Entry 8C5V (electron microscopy, 12.00 A resolution (very low resolution: no residue pairs are listed; an interface is given only as per-side residue counts)); this record covers chains B and D of the 20 polymer chains in the assembly.

# Chain B
Molecule: Chemotaxis protein CheA
Organism: Escherichia coli
Notes: EC 2.7.13.3
Reference sequence: P07363 (CHEA_ECOLI); numbering as in UniProt (aligned over 257-647)
Amino-acid sequence (391 residues; numbered 257 to 647; the number before each row is that of its first residue):
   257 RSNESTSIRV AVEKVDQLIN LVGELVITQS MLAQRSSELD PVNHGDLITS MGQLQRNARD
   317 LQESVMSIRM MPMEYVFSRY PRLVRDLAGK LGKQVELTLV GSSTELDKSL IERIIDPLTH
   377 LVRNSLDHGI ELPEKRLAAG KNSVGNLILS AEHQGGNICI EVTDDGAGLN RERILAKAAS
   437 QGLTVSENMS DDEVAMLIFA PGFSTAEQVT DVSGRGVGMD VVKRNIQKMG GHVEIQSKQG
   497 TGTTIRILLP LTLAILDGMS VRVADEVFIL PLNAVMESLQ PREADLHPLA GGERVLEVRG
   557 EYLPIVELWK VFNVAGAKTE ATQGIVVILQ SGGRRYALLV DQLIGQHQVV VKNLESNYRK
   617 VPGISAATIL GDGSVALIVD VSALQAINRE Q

# Chain D
Molecule: Chemotaxis protein CheA
Organism: Escherichia coli
Notes: EC 2.7.13.3
Reference sequence: P07363 (CHEA_ECOLI); numbering as in UniProt (aligned over 1-131)
Amino-acid sequence (131 residues; numbered 1 to 131; the number before each row is that of its first residue):
     1 MSMDISDFYQ TFFDEADELL ADMEQHLLVL QPEAPDAEQL NAIFRAAHSI KGGAGTFGFS
    61 VLQETTHLME NLLDEARRGE MQLNTDIINL FLETKDIMQE QLDAYKQSQE PDAASFDYIC
   121 QALRQLALEA K
Swiss-Prot annotation at these positions:
  - modified residue: His-48 (Phosphohistidine)
What the authors report for this chain:
  - post-translational modification sites: His-48 (citing earlier work)

# Chain B / chain D interface
At this resolution (12 A) residue pairs are not listed: 10 residues of chain B and 18 of chain D lie at the interface.

# Summary
Chain B and chain D form an interface of 10 and 18 residues respectively. The paper reports a modification
site at His-48(D).
Chain B is Chemotaxis protein CheA and chain D is Chemotaxis protein CheA, both from Escherichia coli; the
structure, Chemotaxis core signalling unit from E protein lysed E. coli cells, was determined by electron
microscopy.
